Entry 7C9O (X-ray diffraction, 2.55 A resolution); this record covers chains A and D of the 5 polymer chains in the assembly.

[Chain A]
Protein: Zinc finger protein HD1
Source organism: Oryza sativa Japonica Group
Reference sequence: Q9FDX8 (HD1_ORYSJ); residues 323-387 here correspond to UniProt positions 311-375 (UniProt number = residue number - 12)
Chain sequence (67 residues; each row starts with the number of its first residue):
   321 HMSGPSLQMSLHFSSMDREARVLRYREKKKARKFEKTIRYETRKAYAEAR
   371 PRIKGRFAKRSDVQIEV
Not modelled in the structure: 321-334, 380-387
Differences from the reference sequence: expression tag (321-322)
From the paper describing this entry:
  - binding site for the 25-nt DNA strand (chain D): Lys-356, Tyr-360, Arg-363, Tyr-366, Arg-370 to Lys-379
  - contacts within the chain: Glu-355/Thr-357 (backbone contact)
  - mutagenesis - R363A, R370A, R372A, K374A, R376A, F377A (Kd 5319 nM): decreased binding to the 25-nt DNA strand (chain D)
  - binding site for the 25-nt DNA strand: Arg-363, Arg-372, Lys-374, Gly-375

[Chain D]
Molecule: 25-nt DNA strand
Sequence (25 nucleotides; numbered 1 to 25; the number before each row is that of its first residue):
     1 AACTCACTCTCAACCACAGCTCGAT

[How chain A and chain D interact]
Contacting residue pairs - 11 pairs, chain A then chain D:
  Tyr-360(A) / DT21(D)  hydrogen bond to the phosphate
  Tyr-366(A) / DA18(D)  hydrogen bond to the phosphate
  Tyr-366(A) / DG19(D)  hydrogen bond to the phosphate
  Arg-370(A) / DA16(D)  base contact
  Arg-370(A) / DC17(D)  hydrogen bond to the sugar
  Arg-376(A) / DC14(D)  hydrogen bond to the phosphate
  Arg-376(A) / DC15(D)  base contact
  Phe-377(A) / DC15(D)  hydrogen bond to the base
  Phe-377(A) / DA16(D)  sugar contact
  Ala-378(A) / DA16(D)  sugar contact
  Lys-379(A) / DC17(D)  phosphate contact
Other interface residues (no listed pair), chain A (9 interface residues in all): Arg-363, Gly-375
Other interface residues (no listed pair), chain D (8 interface residues in all): DC20

[Summary]
The interface between chain A and chain D involves 9 residues on one side and 8 on the other; the contacts
include 6 hydrogen bonds. Polar contacts include Phe-377(A)/DC15(D), Arg-370(A)/DC17(D) and
Tyr-360(A)/DT21(D). The paper reports a binding site for the 25-nt DNA strand (chain D) at Lys-356(A),
Tyr-360(A) and Arg-363(A) among others; R363A, R370A and R372A of chain A, among others, reduce binding to the
25-nt DNA strand (chain D); 6 substitutions were tested in all.
Chain A is Zinc finger protein HD1 (Oryza sativa Japonica Group) and chain D is a 25-nt DNA strand; the
structure, Crystal structure of DNA-bound CCT/NF-YB/YC complex (HD1CCT/GHD8/OsNF-YC2), was determined by X-ray
diffraction (same publication as 7C9P).
